Entry 5C0O (X-ray diffraction, 2.62 A resolution); this record covers chains E and G of the 4 polymer chains in the assembly.

== Chain E (and G) ==
Protein: tRNA (adenine(58)-N(1))-methyltransferase TrmI
From: Thermus thermophilus (strain HB27 / ATCC BAA-163 / DSM 7039)
Notes: EC 2.1.1.220; chain G of this document is another copy of the same molecule, construct and numbering; everything in this record applies to it too
UniProt: Q8GBB2 (TRMI_THET2); numbering as in UniProt (aligned over 1-255)
Chain sequence (255 residues; each row starts with the number of its first residue):
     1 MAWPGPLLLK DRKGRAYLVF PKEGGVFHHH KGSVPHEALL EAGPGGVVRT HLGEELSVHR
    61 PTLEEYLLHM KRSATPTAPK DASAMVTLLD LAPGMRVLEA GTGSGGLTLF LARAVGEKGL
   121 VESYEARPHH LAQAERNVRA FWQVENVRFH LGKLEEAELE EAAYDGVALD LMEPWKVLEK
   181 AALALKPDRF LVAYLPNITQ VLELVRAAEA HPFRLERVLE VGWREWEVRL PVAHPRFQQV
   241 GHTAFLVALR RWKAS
Disordered / not traced: 1-4, 28-33, 49-54, 255 (chain G: 1-4, 17, 28-32, 49-55, 255)
Construct notes: engineered mutation A78 (Tyr in Q8GBB2)
Small-molecule neighbours: S-adenosylmethionine (SAM): A74, T75, P76, T77, A100, G101, T102, G103, S104, G105, G106, L107, Y124, E125, A126, R127, H130, G152, K153, L154, E155, D170, L171

== Chain E / chain G interface ==
Pairs across the interface (96):
  K10(E) - E216(G)  salt bridge
  A42(E) - K253(G)  hydrogen bond (backbone-side chain)
  P44(E) - P187(G)
  P44(E) - D188(G)
  P44(E) - K253(G)
  G45(E) - D188(G)  hydrogen bond (backbone-side chain)
  G45(E) - R214(G)
  G45(E) - K253(G)  hydrogen bond (backbone-backbone)
  G46(E) - K253(G)
  V58(E) - D188(G)
  H59(E) - D188(G)  salt bridge
  H59(E) - R250(G)  hydrogen bond
  R60(E) - M95(G)
  R60(E) - D188(G)  hydrogen bond (backbone-side chain)
  R60(E) - R189(G)
  T62(E) - D90(G)
  T62(E) - F190(G)
  L63(E) - D90(G)  hydrogen bond (backbone-side chain)
  E64(E) - R217(G)  salt bridge
  E65(E) - R250(G)  salt bridge
  S83(E) - S83(G)  hydrogen bond (backbone-side chain)
  S83(E) - T87(G)  hydrogen bond
  A84(E) - W223(G)  hydrophobic
  T87(E) - S83(G)  hydrogen bond
  T87(E) - F110(G)
  T87(E) - W223(G)
  D90(E) - P61(G)
  D90(E) - T62(G)
  D90(E) - L63(G)  hydrogen bond (side chain-backbone)
  D90(E) - R113(G)  salt bridge
  L91(E) - R113(G)
  A92(E) - R113(G)
  P93(E) - R113(G)
  F110(E) - T87(G)
  R113(E) - D90(G)  salt bridge
  R113(E) - L91(G)
  R113(E) - A92(G)
  R113(E) - P93(G)
  K118(E) - E117(G)  salt bridge
  W142(E) - P93(G)  hydrophobic
  P187(E) - P44(G)
  D188(E) - P44(G)
  D188(E) - G45(G)  hydrogen bond (side chain-backbone)
  D188(E) - V58(G)
  D188(E) - H59(G)  salt bridge
  D188(E) - R60(G)  hydrogen bond (side chain-backbone)
  F190(E) - T62(G)
  I198(E) - W226(G)  hydrophobic
  V205(E) - L230(G)  hydrophobic
  E209(E) - L230(G)
  R214(E) - K10(G)
  L215(E) - V228(G)
  R217(E) - E64(G)  salt bridge
  R217(E) - W223(G)
  R217(E) - E225(G)  salt bridge
  V218(E) - R224(G)
  V218(E) - E225(G)
  V218(E) - W226(G)  hydrogen bond (backbone-backbone)
  V218(E) - V228(G)  hydrophobic
  L219(E) - R224(G)
  L219(E) - E225(G)
  E220(E) - G222(G)
  E220(E) - W223(G)
  E220(E) - R224(G)  hydrogen bond (backbone-backbone)
  E220(E) - W226(G)  hydrogen bond
  V221(E) - G222(G)
  G222(E) - E220(G)
  G222(E) - V221(G)
  G222(E) - G222(G)  hydrogen bond (backbone-backbone)
  W223(E) - A84(G)  hydrophobic
  W223(E) - T87(G)
  W223(E) - R217(G)
  W223(E) - L219(G)  hydrophobic
  W223(E) - E220(G)
  W223(E) - V221(G)
  R224(E) - L219(G)
  R224(E) - E220(G)  salt bridge
  E225(E) - R217(G)  salt bridge
  E225(E) - V218(G)
  E225(E) - L219(G)
  W226(E) - I198(G)  hydrophobic
  W226(E) - V218(G)  hydrogen bond (backbone-backbone)
  W226(E) - E220(G)  hydrogen bond
  W226(E) - F245(G)  hydrophobic
  V228(E) - V205(G)  hydrophobic
  V228(E) - L215(G)
  V228(E) - V218(G)  hydrophobic
  L230(E) - L202(G)  hydrophobic
  F245(E) - W226(G)  hydrophobic
  R250(E) - H59(G)
  R250(E) - E65(G)  salt bridge
  K253(E) - E41(G)
  K253(E) - A42(G)  hydrogen bond (side chain-backbone)
  K253(E) - G43(G)
  K253(E) - P44(G)
  K253(E) - G45(G)  hydrogen bond (backbone-backbone)
Interface residues without a listed pair, chain E (55 interface residues in all): S57, P61, L88, G116, R189, L202, R206, A233, W252
Interface residues without a listed pair, chain G (58 interface residues in all): G46, L88, W142, R206, E209, A233, R251, W252

== In short ==
The interface between chain E and chain G involves 55 residues on one side and 58 on the other, with 20
hydrogen bonds and 13 salt bridges. Polar pairs include K10(E)-E216(G), H59(E)-D188(G) and E64(E)-R217(G).
Chain E binds S-adenosylmethionine.
Chain E and chain G are both tRNA (adenine(58)-N(1))-methyltransferase TrmI (Thermus thermophilus (strain HB27
/ ATCC BAA-163 / DSM 7039)); the structure, m1A58 tRNA methyltransferase mutant - Y78A, was determined by
X-ray diffraction (same publication as 5C1I).
